6VDK - chains G and J of the 12 polymer chains in the assembly; structure by electron microscopy, 4.50 A resolution (low resolution: residue-level contacts below are approximate; hydrogen-bond / salt-bridge calls are withheld).

Chain G:
Molecule: 27-nt DNA strand
Sequence (27 nucleotides; each row starts with the number of its first residue):
    15 ACTGCTAGAG ATTTTCCCGC CCACGCT

Chain J:
Protein: Integrase
Source organism: Human immunodeficiency virus 1
Notes: EC 2.7.7.-
UniProt: F2WR39 (F2WR39_9HIV1); residues 1-288 here = UniProt positions 1-288
Chain sequence (364 residues; numbered -75 to 288; the number before each row is that of its first residue; numbers below 1 keep their minus sign (Gly-75 is residue -75)):
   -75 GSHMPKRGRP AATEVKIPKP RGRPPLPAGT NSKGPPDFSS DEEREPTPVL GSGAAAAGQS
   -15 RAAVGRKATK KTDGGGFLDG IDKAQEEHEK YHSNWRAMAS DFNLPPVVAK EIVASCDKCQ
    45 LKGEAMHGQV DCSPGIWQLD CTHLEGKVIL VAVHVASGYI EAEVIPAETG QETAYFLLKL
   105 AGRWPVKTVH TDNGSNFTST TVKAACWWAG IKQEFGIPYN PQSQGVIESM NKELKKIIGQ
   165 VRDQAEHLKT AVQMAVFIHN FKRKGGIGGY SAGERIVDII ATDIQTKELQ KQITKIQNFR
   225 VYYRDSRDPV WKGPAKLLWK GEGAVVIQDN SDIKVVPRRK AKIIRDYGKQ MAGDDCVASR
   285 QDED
Not modelled in the structure: -75 to 220, 277-288
Sequence notes: expression tag (-75 to 0)

Chain G / chain J interface:
Pairs across the interface - 4 pairs, chain G then chain J:
  DC16(G) with Arg263(J)
  DT17(G) with Arg263(J)
  DC19(G) with Arg228(J)
  DT20(G) with Trp235(J)
Also at the interface, not in a pair above, chain J (4 interface residues in all): Pro233

Overview:
The chain G/chain J interface involves 4 residues from each chain.
Chain G is a 27-nt DNA strand and chain J is Integrase (Human immunodeficiency virus 1); the structure, CryoEM
structure of HIV-1 conserved Intasome Core, was determined by electron microscopy (same publication as 6U8Q).
